5MMI - chains 3 and A of the 35 polymer chains in the assembly; structure by electron microscopy, 3.20 A resolution.

Chain 3:
Name: 50S ribosomal protein L34, chloroplastic
From: Spinacia oleracea
UniProt: P82244 (RK34_SPIOL); residues 1-152 here = UniProt positions 1-152
Sequence (152 residues; row label = number of the first residue in the row):
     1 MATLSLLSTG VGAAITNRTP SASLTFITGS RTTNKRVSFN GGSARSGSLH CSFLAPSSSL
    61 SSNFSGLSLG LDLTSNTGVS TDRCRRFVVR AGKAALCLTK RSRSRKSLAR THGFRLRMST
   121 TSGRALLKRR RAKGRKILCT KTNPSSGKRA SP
Disordered / not traced: 1-92

Chain A:
Molecule: 23S ribosomal RNA
From: Spinacia oleracea
Sequence (2810 nucleotides; each row starts with the number of its first residue):
     1 UUCAAACGAG GAAAGGCUUA CGGUGGAUAC CUAGGCACCC AGAGACGAGG AAGGGCGUAU
    61 UAAUCGACGA AAUGCUUCGG GGAGUUGAAA AUAAGCAGAG AUCCGGAGAU UCCCGAAUAG
   121 GUCAACCUUU CGAACUUCUG CUGAAUCCAU GGGCAGGCAA GAGACAACCU GGCGAACUGA
   181 AACAUCUUAG UAGCCAGAGG AAAAGAAAGC AAAAGCGAUU CCCGUAGUAG CGGCGAGCGA
   241 AAUGGGAGCA GCCUAAACCG UGAAAACGGG GUUGUGGGAG AGCAAUACAA GCGUCGUGCU
   301 GCUAGGCGAA UCAGUGGAGU GCGGAACCCU AGAUGGUGAA AGUCCAGUAG CCGAAAGCAU
   361 CACUAGCUUA UGCUCUGACC CGAGUAGCAU GGGGCACGUG GAAUCCCGUG UGAAUCAGCA
   421 AGGACCACCU UGCAAGGCUA AAUACUCCUG GGUGACCGAU AGCGAAGUAG UACCGUGAGG
   481 GAAGGGUGAA AAGAACCCCC AUCGGGGAGU GAAAUAGAAC AUGAAACCGU AAGCUCUCAA
   541 GCAGUGGGAG GGGGACCAGA CCCUGACCGC GUGCCUGUUG AAGAAUGAGC CGGCGACUCA
   601 UAGGCAGUGG CUUGGUUAAG GGAACCCACC GGAGCCGUAG CGAAAGCGAG UCUUCAUAGG
   661 GCAAUUGUCA CUGCUUAUGG ACCCGAACCU GGGUGAUCUA UCCAUGACCA GGAUGAAGCU
   721 UGGGUGAAAC UAAGUGGAGG UCCGAACCGA CUGAUGUUGA AGAAUCAGCG GAUGAGUUGU
   781 GGUUAGGGGU GAAAUGCCAC UCGAACCCAG AGCUAGCUGG UUCUCCCCGA AAUGCGUUGA
   841 GGCGCAGCAG UUGACUGGAC AUCUAGGGGU AAAGCACUGU UUCGGUGCGG GCCGCGAGAG
   901 CGGUACCAAA UCGAGGCAAA CUCUGAAUAC UAGAUAUGAC CUCCAAAUAA CAGGGGUCAA
   961 GGUCGGCCAG UGAGACGAUG GGGGAUAAGC UUCAUCGUCG AGAGGGAAAC AGCCCGGAUC
  1021 ACCAGCUAAG GCCCCUAAAU GACCGCUCAG UGAUAAAGGA GGUAGGGGUG CAGAGACAGC
  1081 CAGGAGGUUU GCCUAGAAGC AGCCACCCUU GAAAGAGUGC GUAAUAGCUC ACUGAUCGAG
  1141 CGCUCUUGCG CCGAAGAUGA ACGGGGCUAA GCGGUCUGCC GAAGCUGUGG GAUGUAAAAA
  1201 AACAUCGGUA GGGGAGCGUU CCGUGUUAGG GAGAAACGCG UGCGUGAGCC GCGUUGGACG
  1261 AAGCGGAAGC GAGAAUGUCG GCUUGAGUAA CGCAAACAUU GGUGAGAAUC CAAUGCCCCG
  1321 AAAACCUAAG GGUUCCUCCG CAAGGUUCGU CCACGGAGGG UGAGUCAGGG CCUAAGAUCA
  1381 GGCCGAAAGG CGUAGUCGAU GGACAACAGG UGAAUAUUCC UGUACUACCC CUUGUUGGUC
  1441 CCGAGGGACG GAGGAGGCUA GGUUAGCCGA AAGAUGGUUA UCGGUUCAAG GACGCAAGGU
  1501 GACCCUGUUU UUCAGGGUAA GAAGGGGUAG AGAAAAUGCC UCGAGCCAAU GUUCGAGUAC
  1561 CAGGCGCUAC GGCGCUGAAG UAACCGAUGC CAUACUCCCA GGAAAAGCUC GAACGACCUU
  1621 CAACAAAAGG GUACCUGUAC CCGAAACCGA CACAGGUAGG UAGGUAGAGA AUACCUAGGG
  1681 GCGCGAGACA ACUCUCUCUA AGGAACUCGG CAAAAUAGCC CCGUAACUUC GGGAGAAGGG
  1741 GUGCCCCCUC ACAAAGGGGG UCGAAGUGAC CAGGCCCGGG CGACUGUUUA CCAAAAACAC
  1801 AGGUCUCCGC AAAGUCGUAA GACCAUGUAU GGGGGCUGAC GCCUGCCCAG UGCCGGAAGG
  1861 UCAAGGAAGU UGGUGACCUG AUGACAGGGG AGCCGGCGAC CGAAGCCCCG GUGAACGGCG
  1921 GCCGUAACUA UAACGGUCCU AAGGUAGCGA AAUUCCUUGU CGGGUAAGUU CCGACCCGCA
  1981 CGAAAGGCGU AACGAUCUGG GCACUGUCUC GGAGAGAGGC UCGGUGAAAU AGACAUGUCU
  2041 GUGAAGAUGC GGACUACCUG CACCUGGACA GAAAGACCCU AUGAAGCUUU ACUGUUCCCU
  2101 GGGAUUGGCU UUGGGCUUUU CCUGCGCAGC UUAGGUGGAA GGCGAAGAAG GCCCCCUUCC
  2161 GGGGGGGCCC GAGCCAUCAG UGAGAUACCA CUCUGGAAGA GCUAGAAUUC UAACCUUGUG
  2221 UCAGGACCUA CGGGCCAAGG GACAUUCUCA GGUAGACAGU UUCUAUGGGG CGUAGGCCUC
  2281 CCAAAAGGUA ACGGAGGCGU GCAAAGGUUU CCUCGGGCCG GACGGAGAUU GGCCCUCGAG
  2341 UGCAAAGGCA GAAGGGAGCU UGACUGCAAG ACCCACCCGU CGAGCAGGGA CGAAAGUCGG
  2401 CCUUAGUGAU CCGACGGUGC CGAGUGGAAG GGCCGUCGCU CAACGGAUAA AAGUUACUCU
  2461 AGGGAUAACA GGCUGAUCUU CCCCAAGAGU UCACAUCGAC GGGAAGGUUU GGCACCUCGA
  2521 UGUCGGCUCU UCGCCACCUG GGGCUGUAGU AUGUUCCAAG GGUUGGGCUG UUCGCCCAUU
  2581 AAAGCGGUAC GUGAGCUGGG UUCAGAACGU CGUGAGACAG UUCGGUCCAU AUCCGGUGUG
  2641 GGCGUUAGAG CAUUGAGAGG ACCUUUCCCU AGUACGAGAG GACCGGGAAG GACGCACCUC
  2701 UGGUGUACCA GUUAUCGUGC CCACGGUAAA CGCUGGGUAG CCAAGUGCGG AGCGGAUAAC
  2761 UGCUGAAAGC AUCUAAGUAG UAAGCCCACC CCAAGAUGAG UGCUCUCCUA
Disordered / not traced: 1, 515, 896-900, 1751-1755
Metal / ion sites: Mg2+ site 1 near A9 (its only coordinating residue here); Mg2+ site 2 near G15 (its only coordinating residue here); Mg2+ site 3: C30, G1260; Mg2+ site 4 near A45 (its only coordinating residue here); Mg2+ site 5 near A52 (its only coordinating residue here); Mg2+ site 6 near A71 (its only coordinating residue here); Mg2+ site 7 near U118 (its only coordinating residue here); Mg2+ site 8 near C148 (its only coordinating residue here); Mg2+ site 9: A160, G161; Mg2+ site 10: C177, U2260; Mg2+ site 11 near U178 (its only coordinating residue here); Mg2+ site 12: A182, C183; 211 more Mg2+ sites not listed

How chain 3 and chain A interact:
Residue-residue contacts (113):
  Lys-93(3) with C748(A), salt bridge to the phosphate; G749(A), phosphate contact; G1656(A), salt bridge to the phosphate; U1657(A), phosphate contact
  Ala-94(3) with G1656(A), sugar contact
  Ala-95(3) with A763(A), phosphate contact
  Leu-96(3) with A763(A), phosphate contact; C800(A), sugar contact; A1790(A), base contact; C1791(A), base contact
  Cys-97(3) with A763(A), phosphate contact; C800(A), hydrogen bond to the base
  Leu-98(3) with G1649(A), sugar contact; G1655(A), base contact
  Thr-99(3) with U697(A), hydrogen bond to the sugar; C698(A), sugar contact; A799(A), base contact
  Lys-100(3) with U697(A), base contact; C1648(A), hydrogen bond to the sugar; G1649(A), phosphate contact
  Arg-101(3) with U697(A), hydrogen bond to the base; C698(A), hydrogen bond to the phosphate; U699(A), salt bridge to the phosphate
  Ser-102(3) with A1329(A), base contact; C1647(A), hydrogen bond to the sugar; C1648(A), sugar contact
  Arg-103(3) with U697(A), salt bridge to the phosphate; G781(A), salt bridge to the phosphate; A1329(A), sugar contact; G1330(A), sugar contact
  Ser-104(3) with G781(A), phosphate contact; A1329(A), phosphate contact; G1330(A), phosphate contact
  Arg-105(3) with G1330(A), salt bridge to the phosphate; G1331(A), salt bridge to the phosphate; G1332(A), base contact
  Lys-106(3) with C123(A), base contact; A1399(A), salt bridge to the phosphate
  Ser-107(3) with G782(A), hydrogen bond to the phosphate
  Leu-108(3) with U697(A), base contact
  Ala-109(3) with C123(A), sugar contact; A124(A), phosphate contact
  Arg-110(3) with C123(A), sugar contact; G781(A), phosphate contact; G782(A), salt bridge to the phosphate; G1398(A), hydrogen bond to the phosphate; A1399(A), salt bridge to the phosphate
  Thr-111(3) with G695(A), phosphate contact; A696(A), phosphate contact
  His-112(3) with U476(A), base contact; G477(A), sugar contact; G695(A), salt bridge to the phosphate
  Gly-113(3) with A124(A), phosphate contact
  Phe-114(3) with A124(A), stacking on the base
  Arg-115(3) with G115(A), salt bridge to the phosphate; U122(A), hydrogen bond to the base; C123(A), salt bridge to the phosphate; A124(A), hydrogen bond to the phosphate
  Arg-117(3) with G477(A), hydrogen bond to the phosphate; A478(A), salt bridge to the phosphate; U694(A), hydrogen bond to the phosphate; G695(A), salt bridge to the phosphate
  Met-118(3) with A116(A), phosphate contact
  Thr-121(3) with A1388(A), hydrogen bond to the sugar; G1389(A), hydrogen bond to the phosphate
  Ser-122(3) with G693(A), phosphate contact; U694(A), hydrogen bond to the phosphate
  Arg-124(3) with G1389(A), salt bridge to the phosphate
  Leu-126(3) with A478(A), phosphate contact
  Lys-128(3) with A164(A), salt bridge to the phosphate; C165(A), salt bridge to the phosphate
  Arg-129(3) with A478(A), hydrogen bond to the phosphate; G479(A), salt bridge to the phosphate
  Arg-130(3) with A478(A), salt bridge to the phosphate; G479(A), salt bridge to the phosphate
  Arg-131(3) with A52(A), base contact; G53(A), hydrogen bond to the sugar
  Lys-133(3) with G470(A), base contact; G480(A), salt bridge to the phosphate; G481(A), hydrogen bond to the base
  Gly-134(3) with G470(A), sugar contact
  Arg-135(3) with G470(A), sugar contact; U471(A), salt bridge to the phosphate; G479(A), base contact; G480(A), hydrogen bond to the base; G481(A), hydrogen bond to the base
  Lys-136(3) with U471(A), hydrogen bond to the phosphate
  Leu-138(3) with A124(A), base contact
  Thr-140(3) with G477(A), hydrogen bond to the phosphate
  Lys-141(3) with U476(A), hydrogen bond to the phosphate; G477(A), salt bridge to the phosphate; U697(A), base contact
  Thr-142(3) with A124(A), phosphate contact
  Asn-143(3) with C123(A), hydrogen bond to the sugar; A124(A), hydrogen bond to the phosphate
  Pro-144(3) with C123(A), base contact; A125(A), phosphate contact
  Ser-145(3) with U122(A), sugar contact; C123(A), sugar contact; A125(A), hydrogen bond to the phosphate; C126(A), hydrogen bond to the base
  Ser-146(3) with C126(A), hydrogen bond to the sugar
  Gly-147(3) with U1636(A), sugar contact; G1637(A), sugar contact
  Lys-148(3) with G1332(A), base contact; G1637(A), salt bridge to the phosphate; U1638(A), salt bridge to the phosphate
  Arg-149(3) with G1332(A), hydrogen bond to the sugar
  Ser-151(3) with C123(A), hydrogen bond to the base; G1330(A), hydrogen bond to the phosphate
  Pro-152(3) with C123(A), base contact; A1329(A), phosphate contact; G1368(A), sugar contact
Interface residues without a listed pair, chain 3 (53 interface residues in all): Leu-116, Gly-123, Ala-125
Interface residues without a listed pair, chain A (59 interface residues in all): C127, C195, A196, G475, U780, U801

Summary:
The interface between chain 3 and chain A involves 53 residues on one side and 59 on the other, with 31
hydrogen bonds, 26 salt bridges and 1 aromatic stacking contact. Among the polar pairs are Cys-97(3)/C800(A),
Arg-101(3)/U697(A) and Arg-115(3)/U122(A).
Here chain 3 is 50S ribosomal protein L34, chloroplastic and chain A is 23S ribosomal RNA, both from Spinacia
oleracea. Entry 5MMI (Structure of the large subunit of the chloroplast ribosome) was determined by electron
microscopy together with 5MMJ and 5MMM from the same study.
